PDB entry 7S11 | X-ray diffraction, 2.58 A resolution | chains C and H of the 3 polymer chains in the assembly

[Chain C]
Protein: T-cell surface protein tactile
Source organism: Mus musculus
Reference sequence: Q3U0X8 (TACT_MOUSE); numbering as in UniProt (aligned over 24-138)
Sequence (122 residues; numbered 24 to 145; the number before each row is that of its first residue):
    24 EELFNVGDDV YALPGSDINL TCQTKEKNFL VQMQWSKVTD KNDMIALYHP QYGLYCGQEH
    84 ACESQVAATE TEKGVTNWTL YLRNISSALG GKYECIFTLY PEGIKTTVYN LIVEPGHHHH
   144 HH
Disordered / not traced: 24, 138-145
Cystine bridges: Cys45-Cys118, Cys79-Cys85
Covalently attached groups: N-acetylglucosamine (NAG) linked to Asn107
Construct notes: expression tag (139-145)
Curated features (UniProtKB/Swiss-Prot):
  - glycosylation (N-linked (GlcNAc...) asparagine): Asn42, Asn100, Asn107
What the authors report for this chain:
  - conformationally variable residues (side-chain flip): Tyr78

[Chain H]
Protein: Fab heavy chain
Notes: antibody fragment or engineered binder
Sequence (229 residues; each row starts with the number of its first residue; a row labelled like 82A-82C holds insertion residues (82A, then the next letters in order)):
     1 EVQLKESGPG LVQPSQTLSL TCTVSGLSLT TNSVSWIRQP PGKGLEWMGV IWSNGGTDYN
    61 SDIKSRLSIS RDTSKSQVFL KM
82A-82C NSL
    83 QTEDTAMYFC ARNFPYPG
100A-100B IN
   101 FDWGQGVMVT VSSASTKGPS VFPLAPSSKS TSGGTAALGC LVKDYFPEPV TVSWNSGALT
   161 SGVHTFPAVL QSSGLYSLSS VVTVPSSSLG TQTYICNVNH KPSNTKVDKR VEPKSCGGHH
   221 HHHH
Disordered / not traced: 1, 215-224
Cystine bridges: Cys22-Cys92, Cys140-Cys196
Modified positions: Glu1 (pyroglutamic acid; PCA)
What the authors report for this chain:
  - mutagenesis - G56K, F101M: increased binding to T-cell surface protein tactile (chain C)

[How chain C and chain H interact]
Contacting residue pairs (29):
  Gln55(C) - Tyr98(H)  hydrogen bond
  Met67(C) - Ile100A(H)  hydrophobic
  Leu70(C) - Tyr98(H)
  Leu70(C) - Pro99(H)  hydrophobic
  His72(C) - Tyr98(H)
  Gln74(C) - Asn54(H)  hydrogen bond (backbone-side chain)
  Tyr75(C) - Trp52(H)
  Tyr75(C) - Ser53(H)  hydrogen bond (backbone-side chain)
  Tyr75(C) - Asn54(H)
  Tyr75(C) - Tyr98(H)  hydrophobic
  Gly76(C) - Ser53(H)
  Gly76(C) - Asn54(H)
  Leu77(C) - Thr30(H)
  Leu77(C) - Thr31(H)
  Leu77(C) - Ser53(H)  hydrogen bond (backbone-side chain)
  Tyr78(C) - Thr31(H)
  Tyr78(C) - Asn32(H)
  Tyr78(C) - Ser33(H)
  Tyr78(C) - Trp52(H)
  Tyr78(C) - Ser53(H)  hydrogen bond (side chain-backbone)
  Tyr78(C) - Asn95(H)
  Tyr78(C) - Tyr98(H)  hydrophobic
  Tyr78(C) - Pro99(H)
  Cys79(C) - Thr31(H)
  Cys79(C) - Asn100B(H)  hydrogen bond (backbone-side chain)
  Gly80(C) - Asn100B(H)
  Gln81(C) - Asn100B(H)  hydrogen bond
  Glu86(C) - Thr30(H)  hydrogen bond
  Glu86(C) - Thr31(H)
Other interface residues (no listed pair), chain H (14 interface residues in all): Ser28, Asp58
The authors on this interface:
  - epitope / paratope residues, chain H: Trp52(H)

[In short]
13 residues of chain C and 14 residues of chain H are in contact, with 8 hydrogen bonds. Polar contacts
include Gln55(C)-Tyr98(H), Gln74(C)-Asn54(H) and Tyr75(C)-Ser53(H). From the paper: G56K and F101M of chain H
increase binding to T-cell surface protein tactile (chain C); the epitope/paratope residue Trp52(H).
Here chain C is T-cell surface protein tactile (Mus musculus) and chain H is Fab heavy chain. Entry 7S11
(Crystal structure of Fab in complex with mouse CD96 monomer) was determined by X-ray diffraction.
